2OBL - chain A; structure by X-ray diffraction, 1.80 A resolution.

== Chain A ==
Protein: EscN
Organism: Escherichia coli O127:H6
Notes: fragment: C-TERMINAL DOMAIN, residues 103-446
Reference sequence: O52140 (O52140_ECOLI); residues 103-446 here = UniProt positions 103-446
Sequence (347 residues; each row starts with the number of its first residue):
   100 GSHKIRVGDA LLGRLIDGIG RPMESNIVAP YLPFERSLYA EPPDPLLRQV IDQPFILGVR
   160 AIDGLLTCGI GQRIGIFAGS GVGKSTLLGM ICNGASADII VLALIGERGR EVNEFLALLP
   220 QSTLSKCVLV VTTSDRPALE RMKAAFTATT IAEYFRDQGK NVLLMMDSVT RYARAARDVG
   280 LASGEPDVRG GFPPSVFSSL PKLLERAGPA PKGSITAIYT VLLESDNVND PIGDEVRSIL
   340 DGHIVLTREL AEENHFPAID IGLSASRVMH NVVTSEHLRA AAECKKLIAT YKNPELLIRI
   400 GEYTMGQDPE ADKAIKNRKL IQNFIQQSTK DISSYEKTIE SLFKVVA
Disordered / not traced: 100
Construct notes: cloning artifact (100-102); engineered mutation P393 (Val in O52140)
Metal / ion sites: Ca2+: N328, D333

== Summary ==
N328 and D333 form the Ca2+ site.
Chain A is EscN (Escherichia coli O127:H6); the structure, Structural and biochemical analysis of a
prototypical ATPase from the type III secretion system of pathogenic ..., was determined by X-ray diffraction
together with 2OBM from the same study.
